Entry 7KUX (electron microscopy, 2.80 A resolution); this record covers chains A and D of the 17 polymer chains in the assembly.

# Chain A
Name: Photosystem I P700 chlorophyll a apoprotein A1
From: Physcomitrium patens
Notes: EC 1.97.1.12
UniProt: Q8MFA3 (PSAA_PHYPA); residues 17-758 here correspond to UniProt positions 9-750 (UniProt number = residue number - 8)
Amino-acid sequence (742 residues; row label = number of the first residue in the row):
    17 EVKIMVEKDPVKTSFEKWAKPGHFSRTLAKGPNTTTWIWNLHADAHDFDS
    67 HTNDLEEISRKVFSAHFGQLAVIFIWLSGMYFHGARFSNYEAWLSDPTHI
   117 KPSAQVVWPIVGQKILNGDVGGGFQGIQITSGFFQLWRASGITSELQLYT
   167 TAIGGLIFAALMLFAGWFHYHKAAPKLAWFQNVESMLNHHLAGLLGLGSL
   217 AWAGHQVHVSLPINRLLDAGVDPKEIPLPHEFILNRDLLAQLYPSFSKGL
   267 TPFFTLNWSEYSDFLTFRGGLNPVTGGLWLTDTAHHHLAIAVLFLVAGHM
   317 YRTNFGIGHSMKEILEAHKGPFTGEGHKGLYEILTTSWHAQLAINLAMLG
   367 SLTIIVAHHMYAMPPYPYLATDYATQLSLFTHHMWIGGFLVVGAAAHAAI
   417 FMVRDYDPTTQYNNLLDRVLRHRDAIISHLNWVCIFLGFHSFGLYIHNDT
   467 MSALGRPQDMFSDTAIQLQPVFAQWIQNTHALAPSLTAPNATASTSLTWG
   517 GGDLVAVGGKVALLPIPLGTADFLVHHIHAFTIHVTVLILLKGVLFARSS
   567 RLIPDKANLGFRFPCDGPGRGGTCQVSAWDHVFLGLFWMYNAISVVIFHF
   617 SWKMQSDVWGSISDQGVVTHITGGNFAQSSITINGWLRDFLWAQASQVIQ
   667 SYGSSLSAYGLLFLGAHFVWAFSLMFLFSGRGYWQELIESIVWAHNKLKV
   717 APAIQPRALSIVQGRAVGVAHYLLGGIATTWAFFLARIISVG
Curated features (UniProtKB/Swiss-Prot):
  - binding site ([4Fe-4S] cluster): Cys-581, Cys-590
  - binding site (chlorophyll a'): His-683
  - binding site (chlorophyll a): Met-691, Tyr-699
  - binding site (phylloquinone): Trp-700
Metal / ion sites: 4Fe-4S cluster Fe: Cys-581, Cys-590 (shared with 2 residues of chain B)
Residues lining bound ligands:
  - beta-carotene (BCR), molecule 1: Ile-89, Trp-92, Leu-93, Gly-209, Leu-210, Leu-213, Gly-214
  - beta-carotene (BCR), molecule 2: Phe-90, Leu-93, Tyr-97, Thr-167, Gly-170, Gly-171, Phe-174, Leu-213, Leu-216, Ala-217
  - beta-carotene (BCR), molecule 3: Leu-216, Leu-266, Phe-269, Phe-270, Leu-304, Ala-307, Val-308, Leu-311, Val-312, His-315, Ile-323
  - beta-carotene (BCR), molecule 4: Phe-269, Trp-274, Val-308
  - beta-carotene (BCR), molecule 5: Ile-349, Leu-350, Ala-356, Ala-359, Ile-360, Ala-414, Phe-417, Leu-432
  - beta-carotene (BCR), molecule 6: Ala-359, Ala-363, Met-364, Ser-367, Val-407, Ala-410, Ala-411, Ala-414, Val-553, Leu-556, Leu-557, Val-560
  - beta-carotene (BCR), molecule 7: Leu-678, Gly-681, Ala-682, Phe-684, Val-685, Leu-740, Ile-743, Ala-744, Trp-747
  - beta-carotene (BCR), molecule 8: Trp-700, Ile-704, Ile-707
  - chlorophyll a isomer (CL0): Phe-458, Tyr-461, Val-541, Ile-544, Phe-547, Thr-548, Tyr-606, Asn-607, Ser-610, Val-611, Phe-614, Ile-649, Trp-652, Leu-653, Leu-657, Ala-661, Ile-665, Phe-679, His-683, Trp-686, Tyr-738, Thr-745, Thr-746, Phe-749
  - chlorophyll a (CLA), molecule 1: Val-18, Lys-19, Ile-20, Trp-195, Asn-198, Ser-201, His-205, Thr-319, Asn-320, Phe-321
  - chlorophyll a (CLA), molecule 2: Ile-20, Val-22, Phe-79, Phe-83, Leu-177, Met-178, Phe-180, Ala-181, Phe-184, His-185, Ala-189, Trp-195
  - chlorophyll a (CLA), molecule 3: Val-27, Lys-28, Thr-29, Ser-30, Phe-31, Lys-33, Trp-34, His-39, Lys-77, Ser-80, Ala-81, Gly-84, Val-88, Leu-179, Gly-182, Trp-183, Tyr-186, His-187
  - chlorophyll a (CLA), molecule 4: Trp-34, Pro-37, Trp-53, Ile-54, Trp-55, Leu-57, His-58
  - chlorophyll a (CLA), molecule 5: Trp-34, Pro-37, His-39, Phe-40, Leu-57, His-58, Ala-61, His-62, Phe-64, His-67, Lys-77, Ala-81, Gly-84, Gln-85, Val-88
  - chlorophyll a (CLA), molecule 6: Thr-51, Ile-54, Trp-55, Ile-704, Ile-707, Val-708, His-711, Val-716, Pro-718, Ile-720, Pro-722, Arg-723
  - chlorophyll a (CLA), molecule 7: Trp-55, Phe-684, Val-685, Phe-688, Met-691, Phe-692, Leu-725, Gln-729, Ala-732, Val-733, Ala-736, His-737, Leu-740
  - chlorophyll a (CLA), molecule 8: His-58, Ala-59, Asp-60, Ala-61, His-62, Asp-63, His-355, Leu-358, Leu-362, Phe-405, Leu-406, Val-408, Gly-409, Ala-412, His-413, Ile-416, Arg-420, Phe-577, Arg-578, Trp-595, Val-598, Leu-602, Ala-736, Leu-740
  - chlorophyll a (CLA), molecule 9: His-62, Phe-64, Asp-65, Val-78, Ala-81, His-82, Gln-85, Leu-86, Ile-89, Phe-90, Leu-93, Phe-174, Trp-354, His-355, Gln-357, Leu-358, Asn-361, Leu-362, Leu-365
  - chlorophyll a (CLA), molecule 10: His-62, Gln-85, Val-88, Ile-89, Trp-92, Leu-365, Ile-402, Phe-405, Leu-406
  - chlorophyll a (CLA), molecule 11: Leu-71, Ser-75, His-82, Leu-193, Phe-196, Gln-197, Val-199, Met-202, Leu-203, His-206, Leu-207, Leu-210, Leu-211, Met-327, Leu-331, Tyr-347, Leu-350, Thr-351, Thr-352, Ser-353, Trp-354, Gln-357, Ile-360, Asn-361, Met-364, Leu-365
  - chlorophyll a (CLA), molecule 12: Phe-79, His-82, Phe-83, Leu-86, Phe-90, Phe-174, Met-178, Trp-195, Phe-196, Asn-198, Ser-201, Met-202, His-205, His-206, Gly-209, Leu-210
  - chlorophyll a (CLA), molecule 13: Ile-91, Trp-92, Ser-94, Gly-95, Met-96, Phe-98, His-99, Phe-103, Gln-121, Val-122, Trp-124, Leu-172
  - chlorophyll a (CLA), molecule 14: Trp-92, Met-96, His-99, Ala-120, Gln-121, Ile-143, Gln-144, Ile-145, Thr-146, Ser-147, Phe-149, Ala-674, Tyr-675, Leu-678, Trp-747, Leu-751
  - chlorophyll a (CLA), molecule 15: Trp-92, Met-96, Thr-146, Ser-147, Phe-149, Ser-394, Thr-397, His-398, Trp-401, Ile-402, Phe-405, Leu-678, Ile-743, Thr-746, Trp-747, Leu-751
  - chlorophyll a (CLA), molecule 16: Trp-92, Leu-93, Ser-147, Gly-148, Phe-149, Leu-152, Leu-210, Leu-211, Leu-365, Leu-368, Thr-369, Val-372, Met-376, Tyr-382, Leu-395, His-398, His-399, Ile-402, Leu-406
  - chlorophyll a (CLA), molecule 17: Tyr-97, Ser-156, Gly-157, Ile-158, Gln-163, Thr-166, Thr-167, Gly-214, Ala-217, Trp-218, Gly-220, His-221, His-224, Val-225, Pro-245, His-246, Ile-249
  - chlorophyll a (CLA), molecule 18: Gln-121, Val-122, Val-123, Trp-124, Ile-126, Val-127, Gln-129, Leu-132, Ile-143, Ala-674, Leu-677, Leu-678
  - chlorophyll a (CLA), molecule 19: Leu-152, Ala-155, Ser-156, Leu-210, Leu-211, Gly-214, Ser-215, Trp-218, Gln-222, Leu-294, Leu-296, Thr-299, His-302, His-303, Ile-306, Phe-310, Leu-368, Ile-371, Val-372, His-375, Met-376, Pro-381, Tyr-382
  - chlorophyll a (CLA), molecule 20: Ser-160, Leu-162, Gln-163, Thr-166, Leu-244, His-246, Ile-249, Leu-250
  - chlorophyll a (CLA), molecule 21: Leu-203, Leu-207, Leu-211, Leu-309, Phe-310, Ala-313, Met-316, Tyr-317, Met-327, Ile-330, Leu-331, Met-364, Leu-432, Val-435, Leu-557, Val-560, Leu-561
  - chlorophyll a (CLA), molecule 22: Asn-204, His-205, Ala-208, Gly-209, Leu-213, Leu-311, Gly-314, His-315, Met-316, Tyr-317, Thr-319, Phe-321, Ile-323
  - chlorophyll a (CLA), molecule 23: Leu-216, Ala-217, Ala-219, Gly-220, Val-223, His-224, Phe-248, Ile-249, Arg-252, Leu-255, Phe-262, Gly-265, Leu-266, Phe-269, Tyr-277, Phe-280, Leu-281, Leu-304
  - chlorophyll a (CLA), molecule 24: Phe-269, Trp-274, Ser-275, Tyr-277, Ser-278, Leu-281, Thr-282, Phe-283, His-301, Leu-304, Ala-305, Val-308, Leu-309, Asn-506
  - chlorophyll a (CLA), molecule 25: Phe-269, Phe-270, Leu-272
  - chlorophyll a (CLA), molecule 26: Thr-282, Phe-283, Gly-285, Leu-294, Asp-298, Thr-299, His-301, His-302, Ala-305, Ile-306, Leu-309, His-375, Met-379, Pro-381, Thr-511
  - chlorophyll a (CLA), molecule 27: Phe-283, Trp-491, Ile-492, Thr-495, His-496, Ala-499, Thr-503, Ala-504, Thr-511, Trp-515
  - chlorophyll a (CLA), molecule 28: Phe-283, Leu-502, Thr-503, Ala-504, Pro-505, Asn-506
  - chlorophyll a (CLA), molecule 29: Val-312, Ala-313, His-315, Met-316, Arg-318, Ile-323, Gly-324, His-325
  - chlorophyll a (CLA), molecule 30: Met-316, His-325, Glu-329, Ile-330, Ala-333, His-334
  - chlorophyll a (CLA), molecule 31: Ile-330, Leu-331, His-334, His-343, Leu-346, Leu-350, Leu-431, Leu-432, Val-435
  - chlorophyll a (CLA), molecule 32: Ala-333, His-334, Lys-335, Gly-336, Pro-337, Phe-338
  - chlorophyll a (CLA), molecule 33: Phe-338, Thr-339, Leu-431, Arg-434, Val-435, Arg-437, His-438, Ala-441, Ile-442, His-445
  - chlorophyll a (CLA), molecule 34: Met-364, Ser-367, Leu-368, Ile-371, His-374, His-375, Tyr-377, Ala-378, Met-379, Thr-511, Ser-512, Thr-514, Trp-515
  - chlorophyll a (CLA), molecule 35: Ile-370, Ile-371, His-374, Met-400, Gly-404, Val-407, Ile-549, Thr-552, Val-553, Leu-556, Met-605, Ala-608, Ile-609, Val-612
  - chlorophyll a (CLA), molecule 36: His-374, Tyr-377, Phe-396, Phe-488, Ala-489, Ile-492, Gln-493, His-496, Trp-515, Ile-532, Leu-534, His-542, His-545, Ile-549, Val-612, His-615, Phe-616, Lys-619
  - chlorophyll a (CLA), molecule 37: Ala-441, His-445, Trp-448
  - chlorophyll a (CLA), molecule 38: Ile-442, His-445, Leu-446, Trp-448, Val-449, Ala-546, Ile-549, His-550, Val-553, Leu-557
  - chlorophyll a (CLA), molecule 39: Ser-444, His-445, Asn-447, Trp-448, Ile-451
  - chlorophyll a (CLA), molecule 40: Asn-447, Cys-450, Ile-451, Gly-454, Phe-455, Phe-458, Gly-459, Phe-547, Val-551, Leu-554, Ile-555, Leu-600, Phe-603, Trp-604
  - chlorophyll a (CLA), molecule 41: Trp-448, Ile-451, Phe-452, Phe-455, His-456
  - chlorophyll a (CLA), molecule 42: Trp-448, Val-449, Phe-452, Leu-453, Gln-485, Pro-486, Val-487, Phe-488, Ala-489, Asp-538, Phe-539, His-542, His-543, Ala-546, His-550
  - chlorophyll a (CLA), molecule 43: Phe-455, His-456, Gly-459, Leu-460, Ile-462, His-463, Thr-466, Met-467, Arg-472, Asp-475, Phe-477, Ile-482
  - chlorophyll a (CLA), molecule 44: Phe-458, Ile-462, Asp-465, Phe-547, Phe-603, Trp-604, Tyr-606, Asn-607, Ile-649, Leu-653, Trp-686, Tyr-738
  - chlorophyll a (CLA), molecule 45: Thr-466, Ala-469, Leu-470
  - chlorophyll a (CLA), molecule 46: Leu-653, Leu-657, Trp-658, Trp-686
  - chlorophyll a (CLA), molecule 47: Tyr-668, Leu-677, Leu-678, Leu-680, Gly-681, His-683, Phe-684, Trp-686, Ala-687, Leu-690
  - chlorophyll a (CLA), molecule 48: Phe-684, Ala-687, Phe-688, Leu-690, Met-691, Phe-694, Ser-695, Tyr-699, Trp-700, Leu-703
  - chlorophyll a (CLA), molecule 49: Ile-707, Ala-710, His-711, Leu-714, Val-716
  - chlorophyll a (CLA), molecule 50: Trp-709, Ala-710, Lys-713, Leu-714
  - phylloquinone (PQN): Trp-55, Met-691, Phe-692, Ser-695, Gly-696, Arg-697, Trp-700, Ile-704, Arg-723, Ala-724, Leu-725, Ser-726, Gly-730
  - 4Fe-4S cluster (SF4): Cys-581, Gly-583, Pro-584, Thr-589, Cys-590, Ile-727, Arg-731

# Chain D
Name: PsaD
From: Physcomitrium patens
UniProt: A9REG3 (A9REG3_PHYPA); residues 70-211 here correspond to UniProt positions 69-210 (UniProt number = residue number - 1)
Amino-acid sequence (142 residues; numbered 70 to 211; the number before each row is that of its first residue):
    70 FTPPTLNADTPAPIFGGSTGGLLRKAQVEEFYVITWESPKEQIFEMPTGG
   120 AAIMRSGPNLLKLARKEQCLALGARLRTKFKIQYQFYRVFPNGEVQYLHP
   170 KDGVYPEKVNAGRTAVGVNNRSIGQNANPAELKFAHKQAYDL

# Chain A / chain D interface
Pairs across the interface (47):
  Pro-424(A) with Ile-112(D); Glu-114(D); Ala-120(D)
  Thr-425(A) with Ile-112(D)
  Gln-427(A) with Ala-120(D)
  Tyr-428(A) with Ile-83(D); Ile-112(D), hydrophobic; Ala-120(D); Ala-121(D), hydrophobic; Ile-122(D)
  Asp-433(A) with Gly-119(D); Ala-120(D), hydrogen bond (side chain-backbone)
  Leu-436(A) with Gly-118(D)
  Arg-437(A) with Phe-84(D); Gly-85(D), hydrogen bond (side chain-backbone); Gly-86(D), hydrogen bond (side chain-backbone); Ser-87(D), hydrogen bond (backbone-side chain); Thr-88(D), hydrogen bond (backbone-backbone); Gly-118(D); Gly-119(D)
  His-438(A) with Thr-88(D)
  Arg-439(A) with Thr-88(D); Thr-117(D), hydrogen bond (side chain-backbone); Gly-118(D)
  Asp-440(A) with Thr-88(D); Gly-89(D)
  Arg-564(A) with Glu-114(D)
  Ser-565(A) with Pro-116(D), hydrogen bond (side chain-backbone); Gly-118(D)
  Arg-567(A) with Thr-88(D), hydrogen bond (side chain-backbone); Gly-89(D); Gly-90(D); Leu-92(D); Arg-134(D), hydrogen bond (backbone-side chain)
  Leu-568(A) with Arg-134(D), hydrogen bond (backbone-side chain); Glu-136(D)
  Pro-570(A) with Pro-116(D); Arg-134(D); Glu-136(D); Gln-137(D); Ala-140(D), hydrophobic; Arg-144(D)
  Asp-571(A) with Glu-136(D); Ala-140(D)
  Asp-582(A) with Glu-136(D)
  Arg-586(A) with Arg-134(D); Glu-136(D), salt bridge
Interface residues without a listed pair, chain A (21 interface residues in all): Ala-441, Ser-566, Ile-569
Interface residues without a listed pair, chain D (24 interface residues in all): Met-115

# Overview
The interface between chain A and chain D involves 21 residues on one side and 24 on the other; the contacts
include 10 hydrogen bonds and 1 salt bridge. Polar contacts include Arg-586(A)/Glu-136(D),
Asp-433(A)/Ala-120(D) and Arg-437(A)/Gly-85(D).
Chain A is Photosystem I P700 chlorophyll a apoprotein A1 and chain D is PsaD, both from Physcomitrium patens;
the structure, The Structure of the moss PSI-LHCI reveals the evolution of the LHCI antenna, was determined by
electron microscopy together with 7KSQ and 7KU5 from the same study.
